Entry 2R92 (X-ray diffraction, 3.80 A resolution); this record covers chains A and I of the 14 polymer chains in the assembly.

# Chain A
Molecule: DNA-directed RNA polymerase II subunit RPB1
Source organism: Saccharomyces cerevisiae
Notes: EC 2.7.7.6
UniProtKB: P04050 (RPB1_YEAST); numbering as in UniProt (aligned over 1-1733)
Sequence (1733 residues; numbered 1 to 1733; the number before each row is that of its first residue):
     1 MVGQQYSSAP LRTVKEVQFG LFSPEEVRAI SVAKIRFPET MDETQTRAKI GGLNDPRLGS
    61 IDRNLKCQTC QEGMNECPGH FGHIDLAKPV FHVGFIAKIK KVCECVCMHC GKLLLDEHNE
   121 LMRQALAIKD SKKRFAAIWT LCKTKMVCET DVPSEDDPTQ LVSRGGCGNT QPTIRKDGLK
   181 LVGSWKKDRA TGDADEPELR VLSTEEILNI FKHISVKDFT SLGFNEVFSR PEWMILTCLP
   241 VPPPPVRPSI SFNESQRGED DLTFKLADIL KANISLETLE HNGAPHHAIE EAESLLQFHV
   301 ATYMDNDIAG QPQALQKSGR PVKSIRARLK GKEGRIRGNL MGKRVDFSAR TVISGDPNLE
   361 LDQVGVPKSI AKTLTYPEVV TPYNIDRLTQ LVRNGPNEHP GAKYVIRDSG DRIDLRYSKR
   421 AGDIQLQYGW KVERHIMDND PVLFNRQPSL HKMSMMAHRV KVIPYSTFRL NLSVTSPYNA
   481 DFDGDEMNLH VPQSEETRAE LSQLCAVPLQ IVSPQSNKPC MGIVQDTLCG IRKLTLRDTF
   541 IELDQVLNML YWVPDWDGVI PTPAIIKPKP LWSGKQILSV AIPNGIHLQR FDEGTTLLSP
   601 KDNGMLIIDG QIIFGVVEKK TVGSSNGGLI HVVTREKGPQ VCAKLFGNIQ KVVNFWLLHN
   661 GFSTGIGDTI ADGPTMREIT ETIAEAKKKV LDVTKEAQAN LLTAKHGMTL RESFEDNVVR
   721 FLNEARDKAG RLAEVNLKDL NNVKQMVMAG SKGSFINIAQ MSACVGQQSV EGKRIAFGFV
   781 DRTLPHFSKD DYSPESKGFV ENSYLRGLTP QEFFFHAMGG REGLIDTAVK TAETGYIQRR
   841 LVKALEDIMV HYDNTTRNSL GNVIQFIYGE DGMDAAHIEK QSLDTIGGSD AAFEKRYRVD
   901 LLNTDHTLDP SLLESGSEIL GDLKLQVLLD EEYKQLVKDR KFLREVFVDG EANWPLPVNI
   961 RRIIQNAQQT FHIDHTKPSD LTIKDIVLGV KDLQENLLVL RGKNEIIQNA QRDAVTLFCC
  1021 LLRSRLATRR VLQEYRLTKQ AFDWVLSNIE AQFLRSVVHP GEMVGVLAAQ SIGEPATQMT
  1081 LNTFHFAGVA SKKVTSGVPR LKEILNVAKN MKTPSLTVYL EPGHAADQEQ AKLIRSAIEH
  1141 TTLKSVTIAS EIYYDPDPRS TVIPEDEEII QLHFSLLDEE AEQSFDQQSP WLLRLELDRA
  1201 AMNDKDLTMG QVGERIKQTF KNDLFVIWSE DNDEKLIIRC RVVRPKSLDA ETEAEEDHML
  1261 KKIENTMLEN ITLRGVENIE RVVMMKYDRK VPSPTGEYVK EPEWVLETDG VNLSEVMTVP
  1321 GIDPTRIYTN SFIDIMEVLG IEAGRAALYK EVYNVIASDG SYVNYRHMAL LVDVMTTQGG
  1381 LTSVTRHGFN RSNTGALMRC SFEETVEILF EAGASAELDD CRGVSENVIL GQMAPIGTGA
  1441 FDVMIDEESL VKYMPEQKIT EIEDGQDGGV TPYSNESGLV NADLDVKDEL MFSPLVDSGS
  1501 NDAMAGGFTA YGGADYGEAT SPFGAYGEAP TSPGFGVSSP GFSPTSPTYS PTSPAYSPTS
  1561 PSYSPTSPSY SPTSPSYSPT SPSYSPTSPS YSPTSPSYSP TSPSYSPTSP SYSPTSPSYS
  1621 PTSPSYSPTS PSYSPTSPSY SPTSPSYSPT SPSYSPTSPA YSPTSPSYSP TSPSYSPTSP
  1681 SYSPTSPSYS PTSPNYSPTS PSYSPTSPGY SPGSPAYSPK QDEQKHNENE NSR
Unresolved in the structure: 1, 190-194, 1082-1091, 1178-1186, 1246-1253, 1456-1733
Swiss-Prot annotation at these positions:
  - region: Pro-248 to Asp-260 (Lid loop), Asn-306 to Lys-323 (Rudder loop), Pro-810 to Glu-822 (Bridging helix)
  - binding site (Zn(2+)): Cys-67, Cys-70, Cys-77, His-80, Cys-107, Cys-110, Cys-148, Cys-167
  - binding site (Mg(2+)): Asp-481, Asp-483, Asp-485
  - modified residue: Thr-1471 (Phosphothreonine)
  - cross-link (Glycyl lysine isopeptide (Lys-Gly)): Lys-695 (interchain with G-Cter in ubiquitin), Lys-1246 (interchain with G-Cter in ubiquitin), Lys-1350 (interchain with G-Cter in ubiquitin)
  - natural variant: Ser-1653 to Pro-1659 (deletion: In strain: A364A)
  - mutagenesis: Lys-1246 (K1246R: Impairs ubiquitination during transcription stress)
Ion coordination: Zn2+ site 1: Cys-67, Cys-70, Cys-77, His-80; Zn2+ site 2: Cys-110, Cys-148, Cys-167

# Chain I
Molecule: DNA-directed RNA polymerase II subunit RPB9
Source organism: Saccharomyces cerevisiae
Notes: EC 2.7.7.6
UniProtKB: P27999 (RPB9_YEAST); residue numbers follow UniProt; this construct covers 1-122
Sequence (122 residues; row label = number of the first residue in the row):
     1 MTTFRFCRDC NNMLYPREDK ENNRLLFECR TCSYVEEAGS PLVYRHELIT NIGETAGVVQ
    61 DIGSDPTLPR SDRECPKCHS RENVFFQSQQ RRKDTSMVLF FVCLSCSHIF TSDQKNKRTQ
   121 FS
Unresolved in the structure: 1, 118-122
Swiss-Prot annotation at these positions:
  - zinc finger: Cys-7 to Cys-32 (C4-type), Ser-71 to Thr-111 (TFIIS-type)
  - binding site (Zn(2+)): Cys-7, Cys-10, Cys-29, Cys-32, Cys-75, Cys-78, Cys-103, Cys-106
  - modified residue: Ser-40 (Phosphoserine)
Ion coordination: Zn2+ site 1: Cys-7, Cys-10, Cys-29, Cys-32; Zn2+ site 2 near Cys-106 (its only coordinating residue here)

# Interface between chain A and chain I
Residue-residue contacts - 62 pairs, chain A then chain I:
  Ala-697(A) / Met-97(I)
  Gln-698(A) / Met-97(I)
  Gln-698(A) / Val-98(I)
  Gln-698(A) / Leu-99(I)
  Gln-698(A) / Ser-112(I)
  Ala-699(A) / Ser-112(I)
  Ala-699(A) / Gln-114(I)  hydrogen bond (backbone-backbone)
  Asn-700(A) / Ser-96(I)
  Asn-700(A) / Val-98(I)
  Asn-700(A) / Lys-115(I)  hydrogen bond (backbone-side chain)
  Asn-700(A) / Lys-117(I)
  Leu-701(A) / Gln-114(I)
  Leu-701(A) / Lys-115(I)
  Thr-709(A) / Lys-93(I)
  Thr-709(A) / Asp-94(I)
  Leu-710(A) / Asp-94(I)
  Leu-710(A) / Ser-96(I)
  Leu-710(A) / Met-97(I)
  Arg-711(A) / Gln-87(I)  hydrogen bond
  Arg-711(A) / Arg-92(I)
  Arg-711(A) / Thr-95(I)
  Arg-711(A) / Met-97(I)
  Phe-714(A) / Met-97(I)  hydrophobic
  Asp-781(A) / Arg-91(I)  salt bridge
  Arg-782(A) / Thr-67(I)
  Ser-788(A) / Thr-67(I)
  Ser-788(A) / Pro-69(I)
  Lys-789(A) / Thr-67(I)  hydrogen bond (backbone-backbone)
  Lys-789(A) / Pro-69(I)
  Asp-790(A) / Gln-87(I)
  Tyr-792(A) / Gln-87(I)
  Lys-1144(A) / Leu-48(I)
  Thr-1147(A) / Leu-48(I)
  Ile-1148(A) / Glu-47(I)
  Ile-1148(A) / Leu-48(I)  hydrogen bond (backbone-backbone)
  Ile-1148(A) / Ile-49(I)  hydrogen bond (backbone-backbone)
  Ala-1149(A) / Glu-47(I)
  Ala-1149(A) / Leu-48(I)
  Ser-1150(A) / Arg-45(I)
  Ser-1150(A) / His-46(I)  hydrogen bond (backbone-backbone)
  Ser-1150(A) / Glu-47(I)
  Glu-1151(A) / Tyr-44(I)
  Glu-1151(A) / Arg-45(I)  salt bridge
  Ile-1152(A) / Val-43(I)  hydrogen bond (backbone-backbone)
  Ile-1152(A) / Tyr-44(I)  hydrogen bond (backbone-backbone)
  Tyr-1153(A) / Pro-41(I)
  Tyr-1153(A) / Leu-42(I)  hydrophobic
  Tyr-1154(A) / Glu-18(I)  hydrogen bond
  Tyr-1154(A) / Arg-24(I)
  Tyr-1154(A) / Leu-25(I)
  Tyr-1154(A) / Pro-41(I)  hydrogen bond (backbone-backbone)
  Pro-1156(A) / Asn-23(I)
  Val-1162(A) / Pro-41(I)  hydrophobic
  Pro-1190(A) / Glu-18(I)
  Trp-1191(A) / Leu-25(I)  hydrophobic
  Trp-1191(A) / Val-43(I)  hydrophobic
  Asp-1198(A) / Ile-49(I)
  Lys-1261(A) / Tyr-44(I)
  Glu-1264(A) / Tyr-44(I)
  Glu-1264(A) / His-46(I)
  Leu-1268(A) / His-46(I)
  Leu-1268(A) / Leu-48(I)  hydrophobic
Other interface residues (no listed pair), chain I (32 interface residues in all): Leu-68, Phe-86, Asp-113

# In short
Chain A and chain I each contribute 32 residues to their interface; the contacts include 11 hydrogen bonds and
2 salt bridges. Polar pairs include Asp-781(A)/Arg-91(I), Glu-1151(A)/Arg-45(I) and Asn-700(A)/Lys-115(I).
Chain A is DNA-directed RNA polymerase II subunit RPB1 and chain I is DNA-directed RNA polymerase II subunit
RPB9, both from Saccharomyces cerevisiae; the structure, Elongation complex of RNA polymerase II with
artificial RdRP scaffold, was determined by X-ray diffraction together with 2R93 from the same study.
